Entry 1I3S (X-ray diffraction, 2.70 A resolution); this record covers chain A.

Chain A:
Name: Early 35 kDa protein
From: Autographa californica nucleopolyhedrovirus
UniProtKB: P08160 (VP35_NPVAC); residue numbers follow UniProt; this construct covers 2-299
Chain sequence (298 residues; row label = number of the first residue in the row):
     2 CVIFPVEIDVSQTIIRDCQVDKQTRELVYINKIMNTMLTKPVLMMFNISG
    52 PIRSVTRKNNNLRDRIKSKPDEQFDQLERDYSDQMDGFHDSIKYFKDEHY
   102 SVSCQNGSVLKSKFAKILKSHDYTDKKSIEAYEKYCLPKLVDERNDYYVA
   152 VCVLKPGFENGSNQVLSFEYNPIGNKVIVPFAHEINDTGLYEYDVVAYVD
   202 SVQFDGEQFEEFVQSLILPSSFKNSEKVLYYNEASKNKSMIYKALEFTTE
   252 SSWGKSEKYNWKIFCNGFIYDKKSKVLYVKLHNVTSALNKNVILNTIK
Not modelled in the structure: 2-11, 88-91, 299
Construct notes: conflict Met38 (Gln in P08160); engineered mutation Pro71 (Val in P08160)
Glycans and other covalent adducts: 2,3-dihydroxy-1,4-dithiobutane (DTT) linked to Cys137

In short:
Chain A is Early 35 kDa protein (Autographa californica nucleopolyhedrovirus); the structure, The 2.7 angstrom
resolution crystal structure of a mutated baculovirus P35 after caspase cleavage, was determined by X-ray
diffraction, deposited together with 1I3P.
